9C6B - chains A and B of the 4 polymer chains in the assembly; structure by electron microscopy, 2.60 A resolution.

== Chain A ==
Name: Serine/threonine-protein phosphatase 2A 65 kDa regulatory subunit A alpha isoform
Organism: Homo sapiens
UniProtKB: P30153 (2AAA_HUMAN); numbering as in UniProt (aligned over 9-589)
Sequence (584 residues; numbered 6 to 589; the number before each row is that of its first residue):
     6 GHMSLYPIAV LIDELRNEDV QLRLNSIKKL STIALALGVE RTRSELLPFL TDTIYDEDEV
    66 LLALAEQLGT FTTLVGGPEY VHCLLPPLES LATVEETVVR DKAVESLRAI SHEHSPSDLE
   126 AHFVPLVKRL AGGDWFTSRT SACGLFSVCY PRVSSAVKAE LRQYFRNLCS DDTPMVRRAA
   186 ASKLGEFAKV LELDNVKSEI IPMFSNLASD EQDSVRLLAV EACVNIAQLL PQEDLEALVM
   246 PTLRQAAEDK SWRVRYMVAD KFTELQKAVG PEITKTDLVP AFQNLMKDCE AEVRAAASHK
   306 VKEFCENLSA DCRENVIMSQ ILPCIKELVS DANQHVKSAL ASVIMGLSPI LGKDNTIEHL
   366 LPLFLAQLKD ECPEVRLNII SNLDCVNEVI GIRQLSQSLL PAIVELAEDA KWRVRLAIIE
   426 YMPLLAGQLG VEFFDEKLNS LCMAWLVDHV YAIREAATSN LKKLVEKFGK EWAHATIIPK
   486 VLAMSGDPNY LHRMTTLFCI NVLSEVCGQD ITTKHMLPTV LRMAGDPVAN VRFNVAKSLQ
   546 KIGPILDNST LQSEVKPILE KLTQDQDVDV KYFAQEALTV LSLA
Not modelled in the structure: 6-8
Differences from the reference sequence: expression tag (6-8)

== Chain B ==
Name: Serine/threonine-protein phosphatase 2A 55 kDa regulatory subunit B alpha isoform
Organism: Homo sapiens
UniProtKB: P63151 (2ABA_HUMAN); residue numbers follow UniProt; this construct covers 2-447
Sequence (451 residues; row label = number of the first residue in the row; numbers below 1 keep their minus sign (Gly-3 is residue -3)):
    -3 GHMGSAGAGG GNDIQWCFSQ VKGAVDDDVA EADIISTVEF NHSGELLATG DKGGRVVIFQ
    57 QEQENKIQSH SRGEYNVYST FQSHEPEFDY LKSLEIEEKI NKIRWLPQKN AAQFLLSTND
   117 KTIKLWKISE RDKRPEGYNL KEEDGRYRDP TTVTTLRVPV FRPMDLMVEA SPRRIFANAH
   177 TYHINSISIN SDYETYLSAD DLRINLWHLE ITDRSFNIVD IKPANMEELT EVITAAEFHP
   237 NSCNTFVYSS SKGTIRLCDM RASALCDRHS KLFEEPEDPS NRSFFSEIIS SISDVKFSHS
   297 GRYMMTRDYL SVKIWDLNME NRPVETYQVH EYLRSKLCSL YENDCIFDKF ECCWNGSDSV
   357 VMTGSYNNFF RMFDRNTKRD ITLEASRENN KPRTVLKPRK VCASGKRKKD EISVDSLDFN
   417 KKILHTAWHP KENIIAVATT NNLYIFQDKV N
Not modelled in the structure: -3 to 7, 61-65, 447
Differences from the reference sequence: expression tag (-3 to 1)

== Interface between chain A and chain B ==
Pairs across the interface - 73 pairs, chain A then chain B:
  Leu10(A) - Thr150(B)
  Leu10(A) - Leu152(B)
  Tyr11(A) - Leu136(B)  hydrophobic
  Ile13(A) - Leu152(B)  hydrophobic
  Ala14(A) - Val149(B)  hydrophobic
  Ala14(A) - Leu152(B)
  Val15(A) - Leu136(B)  hydrophobic
  Ile17(A) - Asn135(B)
  Ile17(A) - Arg153(B)
  Ile17(A) - Pro155(B)
  Asp18(A) - Tyr134(B)
  Asp18(A) - Asn135(B)  hydrogen bond (side chain-backbone)
  Asp18(A) - Leu136(B)  hydrogen bond (side chain-backbone)
  Arg21(A) - Pro131(B)  hydrogen bond (side chain-backbone)
  Arg21(A) - Glu132(B)
  Arg21(A) - Gly133(B)  hydrogen bond (side chain-backbone)
  Arg21(A) - Tyr134(B)
  Arg21(A) - Glu139(B)  salt bridge
  Arg21(A) - Pro155(B)
  Leu42(A) - Val154(B)  hydrophobic
  Arg46(A) - Leu152(B)  hydrogen bond (side chain-backbone)
  Glu50(A) - Val154(B)
  Phe54(A) - Pro155(B)
  Phe54(A) - Phe157(B)
  Asp57(A) - Lys129(B)  hydrogen bond (backbone-side chain)
  Asp57(A) - Phe157(B)
  Ile59(A) - Arg127(B)
  Ile59(A) - Lys129(B)
  Ile59(A) - Pro131(B)
  Ile59(A) - Phe157(B)  hydrophobic
  Asp61(A) - Lys123(B)  salt bridge
  Asp61(A) - Arg169(B)  hydrogen bond (backbone-side chain)
  Asp63(A) - Arg169(B)  salt bridge
  Thr98(A) - Asn106(B)
  Glu100(A) - Asn106(B)  hydrogen bond
  Glu100(A) - Phe110(B)
  Glu100(A) - Lys123(B)  salt bridge
  Glu100(A) - Arg169(B)  salt bridge
  Glu100(A) - Glu206(B)
  Glu101(A) - Arg170(B)  salt bridge
  Thr102(A) - Glu206(B)  hydrogen bond
  Trp140(A) - Lys105(B)
  Trp140(A) - Asn106(B)
  Trp140(A) - Ala107(B)
  Phe141(A) - Gln104(B)
  Phe141(A) - Lys105(B)
  Phe141(A) - Tyr189(B)  hydrophobic
  Thr142(A) - Lys105(B)  hydrogen bond (side chain-backbone)
  Thr142(A) - Asn106(B)
  Thr178(A) - Tyr189(B)
  Pro179(A) - Ser187(B)
  Pro179(A) - Asp188(B)
  Pro179(A) - Tyr189(B)
  Met180(A) - Tyr189(B)  hydrophobic
  Arg183(A) - Asp188(B)  hydrogen bond (side chain-backbone)
  Arg183(A) - Glu190(B)  salt bridge
  Glu216(A) - Arg257(B)  hydrogen bond (backbone-side chain)
  Gln217(A) - Ser187(B)
  Gln217(A) - Asp188(B)
  Gln217(A) - Cys239(B)
  Asp218(A) - Cys239(B)
  Asp218(A) - Asn240(B)
  Asp218(A) - Arg257(B)  salt bridge
  Ser219(A) - Asp188(B)
  Arg221(A) - Arg257(B)
  Lys255(A) - Arg257(B)
  Ser256(A) - Arg257(B)
  Trp257(A) - Met256(B)  hydrogen bond (side chain-backbone)
  Trp257(A) - Arg257(B)  hydrogen bond (backbone-backbone)
  Trp257(A) - Ser259(B)
  Trp257(A) - Ala260(B)  hydrophobic
  Glu295(A) - Ser259(B)
  Glu295(A) - Ala260(B)  hydrogen bond (side chain-backbone)
Other interface residues (no listed pair), chain A (40 interface residues in all): Leu51, Thr58, Val99, Cys294
Other interface residues (no listed pair), chain B (38 interface residues in all): Tyr143, Asn237, Ala258

== In short ==
The interface between chain A and chain B involves 40 residues on one side and 38 on the other; the contacts
include 15 hydrogen bonds and 8 salt bridges. Polar contacts include Arg21(A)-Glu139(B), Asp61(A)-Lys123(B)
and Asp63(A)-Arg169(B).
Chain A is Serine/threonine-protein phosphatase 2A 65 kDa regulatory subunit A alpha isoform and chain B is
Serine/threonine-protein phosphatase 2A 55 kDa regulatory subunit B alpha isoform, both from Homo sapiens; the
structure, PP2A:B55-p107 substrate complex, was determined by electron microscopy (same publication as 9C7T).
